3EZ5 - chains A and C of the 3 polymer chains in the assembly; structure by X-ray diffraction, 1.90 A resolution.

[Chain A]
Name: DNA polymerase I
Organism: Bacillus stearothermophilus
Notes: EC 2.7.7.7
Chain sequence (580 residues; numbered 297 to 876; the number before each row is that of its first residue):
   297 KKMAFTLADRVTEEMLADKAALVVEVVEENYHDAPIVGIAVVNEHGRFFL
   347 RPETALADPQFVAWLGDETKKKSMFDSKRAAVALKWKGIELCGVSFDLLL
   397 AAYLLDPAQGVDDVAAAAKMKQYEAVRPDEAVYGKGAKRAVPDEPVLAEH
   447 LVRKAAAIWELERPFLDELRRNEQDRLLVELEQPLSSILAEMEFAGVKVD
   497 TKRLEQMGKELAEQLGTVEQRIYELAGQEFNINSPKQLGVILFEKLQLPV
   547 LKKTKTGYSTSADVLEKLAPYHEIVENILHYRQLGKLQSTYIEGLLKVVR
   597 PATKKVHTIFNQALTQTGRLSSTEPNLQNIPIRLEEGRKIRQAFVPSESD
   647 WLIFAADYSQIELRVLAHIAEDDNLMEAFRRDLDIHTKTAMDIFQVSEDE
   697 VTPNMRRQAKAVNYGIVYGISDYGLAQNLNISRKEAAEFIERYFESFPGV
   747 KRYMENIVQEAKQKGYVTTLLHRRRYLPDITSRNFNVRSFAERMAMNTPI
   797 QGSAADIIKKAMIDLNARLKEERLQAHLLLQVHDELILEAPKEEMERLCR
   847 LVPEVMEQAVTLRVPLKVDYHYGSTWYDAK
Construct notes: engineered mutation Tyr-710 (Phe414 in 3EZ5)
Ion coordination: Zn2+ site 1: Asp-653, Tyr-654, Asp-830 (together with 2',3'-dideoxyadenosine-5'-triphosphate); Zn2+ site 2: Asp-653, Asp-830, Glu-831
Small-molecule neighbours: 2',3'-dideoxyadenosine-5'-triphosphate (DAD): Arg-615, Asp-653, Tyr-654, Ser-655, Gln-656, Ile-657, Glu-658, His-682, Arg-702, Lys-706, Ala-707, Tyr-710, Tyr-714, Asp-830
From the paper describing this entry:
  - conformationally variable residues (helix shift): Asn-700
  - binding site for 2',3'-dideoxyadenosine-5'-triphosphate: Arg-702, Lys-706
  - conformationally variable residues (helix shift): Gly-711 (from molecular simulation)

[Chain C]
Molecule: 12-nt DNA strand
Sequence (12 nucleotides; each row starts with the number of its first residue):
     1 ATTCGAGTCAGG

[Interface between chain A and chain C]
Residue-residue contacts (48):
  Asn-527(A) / DG11(C)  hydrogen bond to the phosphate
  Asn-529(A) / DG11(C)  sugar contact
  Ser-530(A) / DG11(C)  hydrogen bond to the phosphate
  Ser-530(A) / DG12(C)  hydrogen bond to the phosphate
  Lys-532(A) / DG12(C)  phosphate contact
  Gln-533(A) / DG12(C)  hydrogen bond to the phosphate
  Lys-582(A) / DG7(C)  base contact
  Lys-582(A) / DT8(C)  hydrogen bond to the base
  Lys-582(A) / DC9(C)  sugar contact
  Ser-585(A) / DC9(C)  phosphate contact
  Thr-586(A) / DC9(C)  sugar contact
  Gly-590(A) / DC9(C)  phosphate contact
  Leu-610(A) / DA6(C)  phosphate contact
  Leu-610(A) / DG7(C)  phosphate contact
  Thr-611(A) / DA6(C)  phosphate contact
  Gln-612(A) / DG5(C)  phosphate contact
  Gln-612(A) / DA6(C)  hydrogen bond to the phosphate
  Thr-613(A) / DG5(C)  sugar contact
  Arg-615(A) / DG5(C)  base contact
  Ser-617(A) / DA6(C)  phosphate contact
  Ser-617(A) / DG7(C)  hydrogen bond to the phosphate
  Ser-618(A) / DG7(C)  sugar contact
  Thr-619(A) / DG7(C)  phosphate contact
  Thr-619(A) / DT8(C)  phosphate contact
  Glu-620(A) / DT8(C)  hydrogen bond to the phosphate
  Asn-622(A) / DG7(C)  hydrogen bond to the sugar
  Asn-625(A) / DG7(C)  base contact
  Ala-707(A) / DT3(C)  base contact
  Tyr-710(A) / DT3(C)  base contact
  Gly-711(A) / DT3(C)  base contact
  Tyr-714(A) / DT3(C)  sugar contact
  Ile-716(A) / DT3(C)  hydrogen bond to the sugar
  Ser-717(A) / DT2(C)  hydrogen bond to the base
  Ser-717(A) / DT3(C)  hydrogen bond to the phosphate
  Tyr-719(A) / DT2(C)  stacking on the base
  Gly-720(A) / DT3(C)  hydrogen bond to the phosphate
  Arg-771(A) / DG5(C)  salt bridge to the phosphate
  Phe-781(A) / DA1(C)  base contact
  Asn-782(A) / DA1(C)  base contact
  Phe-786(A) / DT2(C)  phosphate contact
  Phe-786(A) / DC4(C)  phosphate contact
  Arg-789(A) / DT2(C)  sugar contact
  Arg-789(A) / DT3(C)  hydrogen bond to the phosphate
  Arg-789(A) / DC4(C)  salt bridge to the phosphate
  Met-790(A) / DG5(C)  phosphate contact
  Asn-793(A) / DC4(C)  sugar contact
  Gln-797(A) / DC4(C)  hydrogen bond to the base
  Gln-797(A) / DG5(C)  hydrogen bond to the sugar
Other interface residues (no listed pair), chain A (40 interface residues in all): Gly-715, Asn-724, Arg-729, His-829
Other interface residues (no listed pair), chain C (12 interface residues in all): DA10

[Summary]
Chain A and chain C form an interface of 40 and 12 residues respectively, with 16 hydrogen bonds, 2 salt
bridges and 1 aromatic stacking contact. Polar contacts include Lys-582(A)/DT8(C), Ser-717(A)/DT2(C) and
Gln-797(A)/DC4(C). Ligands of chain A: 2',3'-dideoxyadenosine-5'-triphosphate. From the paper: a binding site
for 2',3'-dideoxyadenosine-5'-triphosphate at Arg-702(A) and Lys-706(A); conformational variability at
Asn-700(A) and Gly-711(A).
Here chain A is DNA polymerase I (Bacillus stearothermophilus) and chain C is a 12-nt DNA strand. Entry 3EZ5
(Cocrystal structure of Bacillus fragment DNA polymerase I with duplex DNA , dCTP, and zinc (closed ...) was
determined by X-ray diffraction (same publication as 3EYZ).
